5NNW - chain A; structure by X-ray diffraction, 1.54 A resolution.

# Chain A
Molecule: 25 kDa protein elicitor
Organism: Pythium aphanidermatum
UniProtKB: Q9SPD4 (Q9SPD4_9STRA); residues 1-213 here correspond to UniProt positions 22-234 (UniProt number = residue number + 21)
Sequence (219 residues; row label = number of the first residue in the row):
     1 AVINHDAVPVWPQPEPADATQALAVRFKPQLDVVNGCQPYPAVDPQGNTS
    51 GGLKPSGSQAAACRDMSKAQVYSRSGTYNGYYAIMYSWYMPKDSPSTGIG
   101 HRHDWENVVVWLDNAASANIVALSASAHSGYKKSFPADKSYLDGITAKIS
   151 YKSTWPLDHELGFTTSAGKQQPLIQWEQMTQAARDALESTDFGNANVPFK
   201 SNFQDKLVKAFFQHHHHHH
Unresolved in the structure: 57-59, 214-219
Sequence notes: expression tag (214-219)
Disulfides: Cys-37/Cys-63
Metal / ion sites: Mg2+: Asp-93, Asp-104, Glu-106, His-159
From the paper describing this entry:
  - Mg2+ coordination: Glu-106
  - Mg2+ coordination through a water molecule: Asp-104, Asp-158
  - mutagenesis - W155A: abolished binding to GIPCs

# In short
Asp-93, Asp-104, Glu-106 and His-159 coordinate Mg2+. The paper reports that W155A abolishes binding to GIPCs;
water-mediated Mg2+ coordination by Asp-104 and Asp-158.
Chain A is 25 kDa protein elicitor (Pythium aphanidermatum); the structure, NLPPya in complex with
glucosamine, was determined by X-ray diffraction, deposited together with 5NO9.
